8YN1 - chains A and B of the 3 polymer chains in the assembly; structure by electron microscopy, 3.09 A resolution.

# Chain A
Protein: Protein EDS1
Source organism: Arabidopsis thaliana
UniProt: Q9SU72 (EDS1C_ARATH); residues 2-615 here = UniProt positions 2-615
Amino-acid sequence (614 residues; numbered 2 to 615; the number before each row is that of its first residue):
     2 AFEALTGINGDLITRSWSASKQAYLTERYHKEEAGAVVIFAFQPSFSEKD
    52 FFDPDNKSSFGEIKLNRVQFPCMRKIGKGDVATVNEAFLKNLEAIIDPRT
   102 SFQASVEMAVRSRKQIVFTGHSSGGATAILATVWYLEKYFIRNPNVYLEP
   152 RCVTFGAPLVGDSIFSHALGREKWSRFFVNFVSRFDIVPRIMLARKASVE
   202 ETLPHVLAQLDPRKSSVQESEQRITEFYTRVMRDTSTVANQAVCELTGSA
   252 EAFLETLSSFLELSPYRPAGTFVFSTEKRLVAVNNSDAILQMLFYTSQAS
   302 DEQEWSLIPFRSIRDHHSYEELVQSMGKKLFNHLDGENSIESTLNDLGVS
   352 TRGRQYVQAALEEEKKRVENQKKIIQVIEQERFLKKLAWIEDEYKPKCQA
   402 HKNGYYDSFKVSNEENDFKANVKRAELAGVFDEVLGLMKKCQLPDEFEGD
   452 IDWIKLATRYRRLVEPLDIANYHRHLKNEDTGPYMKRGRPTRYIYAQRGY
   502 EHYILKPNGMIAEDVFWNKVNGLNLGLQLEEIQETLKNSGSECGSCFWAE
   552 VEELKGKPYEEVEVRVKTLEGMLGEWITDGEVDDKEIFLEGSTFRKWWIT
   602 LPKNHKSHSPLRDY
Not modelled in the structure: 508-541
Ligand contacts: adenosine-5-diphosphoribose / ATP: Asn-422, Arg-425, Asp-433, Asp-469, Ile-470, Asn-472, Tyr-473, His-476, Lys-478, Thr-482, Tyr-485, Arg-488, Gly-489, Pro-491, Thr-492

# Chain B
Protein: Senescence-associated carboxylesterase 101
Source organism: Arabidopsis thaliana
Notes: EC 3.1.1.1
UniProt: Q4F883 (SG101_ARATH); numbering as in UniProt (aligned over 3-535)
Amino-acid sequence (533 residues; each row starts with the number of its first residue):
     3 SSSSLKGSALGKLVVTSGLLHSSWSKILEIHNPPYSNHDPGLQVSKKKKD
    53 SGLEFQIHREEKFTLVVFSAPPICRSSSSDSTLLHVKDKENPFPFLCSEN
   103 NPSFSLHTPAFNLFTSASTSLTYLKSELLQTLKSEKPVIITGAALGGSVA
   153 SLYTLWLLETIEPTLKRPLCITFGSPLIGDASLQQILENSVRNSCFLHVV
   203 SAQTRIKMDFFKPFGTFLICFDSGCVCIEDHVAVTELLNGVHDSGLVDYS
   253 QVLNRLDQSMLSLADSRLIPEDVIKGIEKRAEMKNLRFDMMFKKLNDMKI
   303 SMAYIEWYKKKCKEVKIGYYDRFKTQLAFPSKEFDINIKNHHKSELNRFW
   353 KSVVEEVERRPQSDASILKRRFLFSGNNYRRMIEPLDIAEYYLEGRKEYR
   403 TTGRSHHYVMLEKWFGMESILIEKERCKKRDLSDLLTFDSCFWAEVEDSL
   453 IVINQLNTTVGMRDDVREVLTRKLVEFEGYVWEIITKREVSPEIFLEESS
   503 FMKWWKEYKKIKGFNSSYLTEFMNTRKYESYGK
Not modelled in the structure: 35-52, 243-248
Ligand contacts: adenosine-5-diphosphoribose / ATP: Lys-301, Met-304, Ala-305, Glu-308, Lys-371, Arg-372, Arg-373, Phe-376, Ser-377, Asn-380, Met-384, Asp-436, Leu-438

# Interface between chain A and chain B
Pairs across the interface (61; chain A residue first):
  Thr-238(A) with Leu-15(B)
  Asn-241(A) with Lys-14(B)
  Cys-245(A) with Lys-8(B); Ala-11(B), hydrophobic; Leu-12(B), hydrogen bond (side chain-backbone)
  Thr-248(A) with Ser-4(B)
  Ser-250(A) with Ser-4(B); Lys-8(B)
  Ala-251(A) with Lys-8(B); Glu-231(B)
  Ala-253(A) with Arg-362(B)
  Phe-254(A) with Ser-196(B); Leu-199(B), hydrophobic; Thr-218(B); Glu-231(B)
  Glu-256(A) with Arg-169(B), salt bridge; Asp-366(B)
  Thr-257(A) with Ser-196(B), hydrogen bond (side chain-backbone)
  Leu-258(A) with Leu-12(B), hydrophobic
  Ser-260(A) with Lys-168(B)
  Phe-261(A) with Leu-21(B), hydrophobic; Pro-139(B), hydrophobic; Ile-141(B), hydrophobic
  Ala-300(A) with Leu-265(B)
  Asp-302(A) with Leu-265(B)
  Glu-303(A) with Leu-265(B)
  Trp-306(A) with Leu-263(B), hydrophobic
  Arg-353(A) with Asp-267(B), salt bridge; Ser-268(B), hydrogen bond (side chain-backbone)
  Gln-356(A) with Arg-269(B), hydrogen bond
  Tyr-357(A) with Leu-7(B), hydrophobic
  Ser-413(A) with Trp-309(B); Lys-312(B), hydrogen bond (backbone-side chain)
  Glu-415(A) with Trp-309(B)
  Phe-419(A) with Tyr-306(B); Trp-309(B)
  Asn-422(A) with Ala-305(B)
  Val-423(A) with Ile-302(B), hydrophobic
  Ala-426(A) with Asn-298(B)
  Gly-430(A) with Asn-298(B)
  Asp-433(A) with Arg-373(B), salt bridge
  Arg-475(A) with Glu-308(B), salt bridge
  His-476(A) with Asp-436(B)
  Leu-477(A) with Arg-432(B); Leu-437(B)
  Glu-480(A) with Lys-426(B); Glu-427(B); Arg-428(B); Arg-432(B), salt bridge
  Asp-481(A) with Arg-383(B), salt bridge; Phe-417(B); Ile-424(B); Lys-426(B)
  Thr-482(A) with Phe-376(B); Ile-424(B)
  Gly-483(A) with Glu-425(B); Lys-426(B)
  Pro-484(A) with Glu-425(B)
  Arg-488(A) with Arg-372(B), hydrogen bond (backbone-side chain); Glu-420(B), salt bridge
  Arg-490(A) with Arg-372(B)
Other interface residues (no listed pair), chain A (52 interface residues in all): Arg-234, Gln-242, Val-244, Leu-255, Leu-262, Ser-301, Ala-360, Asn-414, Glu-416, Glu-427, Lys-478, Asn-479, Gly-489, Thr-492
Other interface residues (no listed pair), chain B (55 interface residues in all): Ser-10, Val-16, Thr-18, Ser-19, Phe-65, Leu-171, Phe-198, Asn-380, Cys-429, Asp-433, Phe-440

# Summary
52 residues of chain A face 55 of chain B across their interface; the contacts include 6 hydrogen bonds and 7
salt bridges. Among the polar pairs are Glu-256(A)/Arg-169(B), Arg-353(A)/Asp-267(B) and
Asp-433(A)/Arg-373(B). Adenosine-5-diphosphoribose / ATP is bound between chain A and chain B.
Here chain A is Protein EDS1 and chain B is Senescence-associated carboxylesterase 101, both from Arabidopsis
thaliana. Entry 8YN1 (Cryo-EM structure of NRG1A(LRR) in complex with EDS1-SAG101-(ADPr-ATP)) was determined
by electron microscopy, deposited together with 8YN0.
